PDB entry 7PEL | electron microscopy, 3.34 A resolution | chains A and C of the 10 polymer chains in the assembly

== Chain A ==
Protein: Pol protein
From: Simian T-lymphotropic virus 1
UniProtKB: Q4QY51 (Q4QY51_9STL1); residues 1-297 here correspond to UniProt positions 600-896 (UniProt number = residue number + 599)
Sequence (301 residues; row label = number of the first residue in the row; numbers below 1 keep their minus sign (Gly-3 is residue -3)):
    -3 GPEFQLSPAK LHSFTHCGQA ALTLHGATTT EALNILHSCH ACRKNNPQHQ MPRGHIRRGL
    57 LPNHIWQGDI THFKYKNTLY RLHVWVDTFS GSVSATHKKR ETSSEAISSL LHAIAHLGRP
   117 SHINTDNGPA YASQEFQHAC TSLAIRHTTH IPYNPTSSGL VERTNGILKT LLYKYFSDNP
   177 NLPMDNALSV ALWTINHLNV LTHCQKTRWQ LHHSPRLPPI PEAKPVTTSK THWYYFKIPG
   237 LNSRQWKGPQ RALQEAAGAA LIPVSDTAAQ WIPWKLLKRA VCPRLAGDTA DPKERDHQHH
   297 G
Unresolved in the structure: -3 to 2, 40-51, 149-156, 281-297
Sequence notes: expression tag (-3 to 0)
Metal / ion sites: Zn2+: His8, His12, Cys35, Cys38
What the authors report for this chain:
  - mutagenesis - H209A: increased catalytic activity on in the absence of B56gamma

== Chain C ==
Protein: Isoform 3 of PC4 and SFRS1-interacting protein, Isoform Gamma-2 of Serine/threonine-protein phosphatase 2A 56 kDa regulatory subunit gamma isoform
From: Homo sapiens
UniProtKB: chimeric construct of O75475, Q13362: residues -315 to 9 from O75475 (PSIP1_HUMAN), isoform O75475-3 positions 1-325 (UniProt number = residue number + 316); residues 11-380 from Q13362 positions 11-380 (same numbers)
Sequence (697 residues; row label = number of the first residue in the row; numbers below 1 keep their minus sign (Ser-316 is residue -316)):
  -316 SMTRDFKPGD LIFAKMKGYP HWPARVDEVP DGAVKPPTNK LPIFFFGTHE TAFLGPKDIF
  -256 PYSENKEKYG KPNKRKGFNE GLWEIDNNPK VKFSSQQAAT KQSNASSDVE VEEKETSVSK
  -196 EDTDHEEKAS NEDVTKAVDI TTPKAARRGR KRKAEKQVET EEAGVVTTAT ASVNLKVSPK
  -136 RGRPAATEVK IPKPRGRPKM VKQPCPSESD IITEEDKSKK KGQEEKQPKK QPKKDEEGQK
   -76 EEDKPRKEPD KKEGKKEVES KRKNLAKTGV TSTSDSEEEG DDQEGEKKRK GGRNFQTAHR
   -16 RNMLKGQHEK EAADRKRKQE EQMETEFMVV DAANSNGPFQ PVVLLHIRDV PPADQEKLFI
    44 QKLRQCCVLF DFVSDPLSDL KWKEVKRAAL SEMVEYITHN RNVITEPIYP EVVHMFAVNM
   104 FRTLPPSSNP TGAEFDPEED EPTLEAAWPH LQLVYEFFLR FLESPDFQPN IAKKYIDQKF
   164 VLQLLELFDS EDPRERDFLK TTLHRIYGKF LGLRAYIRKQ INNIFYRFIY ETEHHNGIAE
   224 LLEILGSIIN GFALPLKEEH KIFLLKVLLP LHKVKSLSVY HPQLAYCVVQ FLEKDSTLTE
   284 PVVMALLKYW PKTHSPKEVM FLNELEEILD VIEPSEFVKI MEPLFRQLAK CVSSPHFQVA
   344 ERALYYWNNE YIMSLISDNA AKILPIMFPS LYRNSKT
Unresolved in the structure: -316 to 26, 113-123, 334-380
Sequence notes: expression tag (-316); linker (10)
UniProt features mapped onto this chain:
  - motif: Arg-170 to Gln-160 (Nuclear localization signal)
  - modified residue: Ser-214 (Phosphoserine), Ser-211 (Phosphoserine), Ser-210 (Phosphoserine), Thr-201 (Phosphothreonine), Thr-194 (Phosphothreonine), Ser-187 (Phosphoserine), Thr-175 (Phosphothreonine), Thr-149 (Phosphothreonine), Ser-139 (Phosphoserine), Ser-110 (Phosphoserine), Ser-45 (Phosphoserine), Thr-44 (Phosphothreonine), Ser-43 (Phosphoserine), Ser-41 (Phosphoserine)
  - cross-link: Lys-241 (Glycyl lysine isopeptide (Lys-Gly) (interchain with G-Cter in SUMO2))

== How chain A and chain C interact ==
Pairs across the interface (35; chain A residue first):
  Ile52(A) - Ser261(C)
  Arg54(A) - Asn306(C)
  Gly55(A) - Pro265(C)
  Leu56(A) - Pro265(C)
  Leu57(A) - Tyr269(C)  hydrophobic
  His60(A) - Glu310(C)  salt bridge
  Arg142(A) - Asp313(C)  salt bridge
  Thr198(A) - Pro125(C)
  His199(A) - Pro176(C)
  Gln201(A) - Pro176(C)
  Gln201(A) - Arg177(C)  hydrogen bond
  Lys202(A) - Asp180(C)  salt bridge
  Arg212(A) - Glu226(C)  salt bridge
  Leu213(A) - His187(C)
  Leu213(A) - Ser230(C)
  Pro214(A) - His187(C)  hydrogen bond (backbone-side chain)
  Pro215(A) - Ser230(C)
  Ile216(A) - His187(C)
  Ile216(A) - Tyr190(C)  hydrophobic
  Ile216(A) - Arg197(C)
  Ile216(A) - Ser230(C)
  Ile216(A) - Gly234(C)
  Pro217(A) - Arg197(C)  hydrogen bond (backbone-side chain)
  Glu218(A) - Tyr190(C)  hydrogen bond
  Glu218(A) - Gly234(C)  hydrogen bond (backbone-backbone)
  Glu218(A) - Phe235(C)
  Lys220(A) - Arg197(C)
  Pro221(A) - Leu194(C)  hydrophobic
  Val222(A) - Gly191(C)  hydrogen bond (backbone-backbone)
  Val222(A) - Arg197(C)
  Thr224(A) - Pro148(C)
  Thr224(A) - Lys192(C)  hydrogen bond
  Leu249(A) - His82(C)
  Leu249(A) - Arg84(C)
  Leu257(A) - His82(C)
Other interface residues (no listed pair), chain A (29 interface residues in all): Arg53, Phe85, Cys200, Ala219, Arg247
Other interface residues (no listed pair), chain C (32 interface residues in all): Leu127, Ser147, Lys183, Ile227, Ile231, Asn233, Ala268, Val302, Met303
The authors on this interface:
  - interface residues, chain A: Leu213(A), Ile216(A), Glu218(A)
  - hot spots on chain A (mutagenesis) - L213A, P214A, P214A/P217A, I216A, E218A: decreased binding to Isoform 3 of PC4 and SFRS1-interacting protein, Isoform Gamma-2 of Serine/threonine-protein phosphatase 2A 56 kDa regulatory subunit gamma isoform (chain C)
  - interface residues, chain C: His82(C), Pro148(C), His187(C), Tyr190(C), Arg197(C), Ile227(C), Ile231(C)
  - hot spots on chain C (mutagenesis) - E78A, T81A, H82A, R143A: abolished binding to Pol protein (chain A)

== Overview ==
29 residues of chain A and 32 residues of chain C are in contact, with 7 hydrogen bonds and 4 salt bridges.
Among the polar pairs are His60(A)-Glu310(C), Arg142(A)-Asp313(C) and Lys202(A)-Asp180(C). The paper reports
that L213A, P214A and P214A/P217A of chain A, among others, reduce binding to Isoform 3 of PC4 and
SFRS1-interacting protein, Isoform Gamma-2 of Serine/threonine-protein phosphatase 2A 56 kDa regulatory
subunit gamma isoform (chain C); interface residues Leu213(A), Ile216(A) and His82(C) among others; 10
substitutions were tested in all.
Here chain A is Pol protein (Simian T-lymphotropic virus 1) and chain C is Isoform 3 of PC4 and
SFRS1-interacting protein, Isoform Gamma-2 of Serine/threonine-protein phosphatase 2A 56 kDa regulatory
subunit gamma isoform (Homo sapiens). Entry 7PEL (CryoEM structure of simian T-cell lymphotropic virus
intasome in complex with PP2A regulatory subunit B56 gamma) was determined by electron microscopy together
with 6TJU, 6TOQ, 6QBT, 6QBV and 6QBW from the same study.
